Entry 8YM4 (X-ray diffraction, 2.34 A resolution); this record covers chains G and K of the 10 polymer chains in the assembly.

== Chain G (and K) ==
Name: CASP8 and FADD-like apoptosis regulator subunit p43
Source organism: Homo sapiens
Notes: chain K of this document is another copy of the same molecule, construct and numbering; everything in this record applies to it too
UniProt: O15519 (CFLAR_HUMAN); numbering as in UniProt (aligned over 1-181)
Chain sequence (184 residues; row label = number of the first residue in the row; numbers below 1 keep their minus sign (Gly-2 is residue -2)):
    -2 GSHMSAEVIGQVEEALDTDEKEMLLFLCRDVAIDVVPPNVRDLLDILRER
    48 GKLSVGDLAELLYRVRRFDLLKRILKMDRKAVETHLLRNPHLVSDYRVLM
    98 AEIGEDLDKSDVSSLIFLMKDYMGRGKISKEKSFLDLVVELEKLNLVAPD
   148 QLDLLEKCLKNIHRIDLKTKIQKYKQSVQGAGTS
Unresolved in the structure: -2 to 0, 176-181 (chain K: -2 to -1, 179-181)
Modified / non-standard residues: Mse1, Mse20, Mse74, Mse97, Mse116, Mse120 (selenomethionine; parent Met)
Differences from the reference sequence: expression tag (-2 to 0); engineered mutation Gly7 (His in O15519)
Reported in the primary citation:
  - mutagenesis - H7G/R38D, H7G/E46A, H7G/K140D, H7G/K124D: decreased binding to Caspase-8

== Chain G / chain K interface ==
Contacting residue pairs - 7 pairs, chain G then chain K:
  His160(G) - Asp31(K)  salt bridge
  His160(G) - Glu46(K)
  His160(G) - Arg47(K)
  Arg161(G) - Glu46(K)  salt bridge
  Ile162(G) - Glu46(K)  hydrogen bond (backbone-backbone)
  Ile162(G) - Arg47(K)
  Asp163(G) - Glu46(K)  hydrogen bond (backbone-backbone)
Interface residues without a listed pair, chain K (4 interface residues in all): Arg45

== Overview ==
Chain G and chain K each contribute 4 residues to their interface; the contacts include 2 hydrogen bonds and 2
salt bridges. Polar contacts include His160(G)-Asp31(K), Arg161(G)-Glu46(K) and Ile162(G)-Glu46(K). The paper
reports that H7G/R38D, H7G/E46A and H7G/K140D of chain G, among others, reduce binding to Caspase-8.
Both chains are CASP8 and FADD-like apoptosis regulator subunit p43 (Homo sapiens). Entry 8YM4 (Structure of
Caspase-8/cFLIP death effector domain assembly) was determined by X-ray diffraction (same publication as 8YM5,
8YM6, 8YNI, 8YNK, 8YNL, 8YNM and 8YNN).
